2DV9 - chains B and C of the 4 polymer chains in the assembly; structure by X-ray diffraction, 2.48 A resolution.

# Chain B (and C)
Molecule: Galactose-binding lectin
From: Arachis hypogaea
Notes: chain C of this document is another copy of the same molecule, construct and numbering; everything in this record applies to it too
Reference sequence: P02872 (LECG_ARAHY); residues 1-236 here correspond to UniProt positions 24-259 (UniProt number = residue number + 23)
Amino-acid sequence (236 residues; numbered 1 to 236; the number before each row is that of its first residue):
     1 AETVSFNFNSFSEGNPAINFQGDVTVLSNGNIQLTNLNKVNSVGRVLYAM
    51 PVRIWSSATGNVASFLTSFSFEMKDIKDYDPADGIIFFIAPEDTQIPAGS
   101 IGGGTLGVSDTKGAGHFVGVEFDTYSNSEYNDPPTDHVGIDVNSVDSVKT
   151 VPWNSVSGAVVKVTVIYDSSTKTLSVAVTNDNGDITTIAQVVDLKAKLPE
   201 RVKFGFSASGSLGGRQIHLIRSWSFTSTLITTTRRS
Not modelled in the structure: 233-236
Curated features (UniProtKB/Swiss-Prot):
  - binding site (Mn(2+)): E121, D123, D132, H137
  - binding site (Ca(2+)): D123, Y125, N127, D132
Bound ions: Mn2+: E121, D123, D132, H137; Ca2+: D123, Y125, N127, D132

# Interface between chain B and chain C
Pairs across the interface (42):
  A1(B) - D184(C)
  T3(B) - G183(C)
  T3(B) - D184(C)  hydrogen bond
  S64(B) - I185(C)
  S64(B) - T187(C)  hydrogen bond
  F65(B) - I185(C)  hydrophobic
  L66(B) - A177(C)  hydrophobic
  K149(B) - S170(C)
  K149(B) - T171(C)
  T164(B) - I166(C)
  I166(B) - T164(C)
  I166(B) - I166(C)  hydrophobic
  I166(B) - A177(C)  hydrophobic
  Y167(B) - T187(C)
  D168(B) - T187(C)  hydrogen bond
  D168(B) - I188(C)  hydrogen bond (side chain-backbone)
  D168(B) - A189(C)
  T171(B) - K149(C)
  T171(B) - A189(C)
  T173(B) - T173(C)
  S175(B) - I166(C)
  S175(B) - S175(C)  hydrogen bond
  A177(B) - L66(C)  hydrophobic
  G183(B) - T3(C)
  G183(B) - T226(C)
  D184(B) - T3(C)  hydrogen bond
  D184(B) - T228(C)
  I185(B) - S64(C)
  I185(B) - F65(C)  hydrophobic
  I185(B) - L66(C)
  I185(B) - T226(C)
  I185(B) - S227(C)
  I185(B) - T228(C)  hydrogen bond (backbone-side chain)
  T187(B) - S64(C)  hydrogen bond
  T187(B) - D168(C)  hydrogen bond
  I188(B) - D168(C)  hydrogen bond (backbone-side chain)
  A189(B) - D168(C)
  A189(B) - T171(C)
  T226(B) - G183(C)
  T226(B) - I185(C)
  T228(B) - D184(C)
  T228(B) - I185(C)  hydrogen bond (side chain-backbone)
Also at the interface, not in a pair above, chain B (26 interface residues in all): S169, S170, V176, S227
Also at the interface, not in a pair above, chain C (24 interface residues in all): A1, Y167

# Overview
Chain B and chain C form an interface of 26 and 24 residues respectively, with 11 hydrogen bonds. Polar
contacts include T3(B)-D184(C), S64(B)-T187(C) and D168(B)-T187(C). E121(B), D123(B), D132(B) and H137(B)
coordinate Mn2+. UniProt lists 4 Mn2+-binding residues and 4 Ca2+-binding residues on chain B.
Chain B and chain C are both Galactose-binding lectin (Arachis hypogaea); the structure, Crystal structure of
peanut lectin GAL-BETA-1,3-GAL complex, was determined by X-ray diffraction (same publication as 2DVA, 2DVB,
2DVD, 2DVF and 2DVG).
